9J73 - chain A; structure by electron microscopy, 3.50 A resolution.

Chain A:
Molecule: Solute carrier family 22 member 12
Source organism: Rattus norvegicus
UniProt: Q3ZAV1 (S22AC_RAT); residues 1-553 here = UniProt positions 1-553
Amino-acid sequence (553 residues; row label = number of the first residue in the row):
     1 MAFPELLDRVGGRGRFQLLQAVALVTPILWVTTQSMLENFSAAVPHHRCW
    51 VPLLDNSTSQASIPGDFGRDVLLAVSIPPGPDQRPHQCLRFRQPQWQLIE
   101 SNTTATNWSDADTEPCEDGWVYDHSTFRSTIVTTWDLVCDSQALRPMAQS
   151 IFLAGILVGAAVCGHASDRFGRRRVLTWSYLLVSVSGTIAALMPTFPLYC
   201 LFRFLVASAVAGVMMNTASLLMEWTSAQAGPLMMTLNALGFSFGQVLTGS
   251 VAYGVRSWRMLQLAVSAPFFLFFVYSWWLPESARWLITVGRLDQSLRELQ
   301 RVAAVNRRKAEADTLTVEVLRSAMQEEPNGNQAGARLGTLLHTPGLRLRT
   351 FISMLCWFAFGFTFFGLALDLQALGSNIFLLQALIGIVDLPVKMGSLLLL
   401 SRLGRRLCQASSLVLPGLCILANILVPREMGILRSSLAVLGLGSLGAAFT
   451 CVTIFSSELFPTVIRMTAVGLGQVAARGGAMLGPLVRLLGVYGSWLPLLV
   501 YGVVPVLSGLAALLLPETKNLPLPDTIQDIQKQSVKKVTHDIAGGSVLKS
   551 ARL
Disordered / not traced: 1, 58-67, 100-110, 325-346, 517-553
Differences from the reference sequence: conflict Ser35 (Asn in Q3ZAV1), Phe365 (Tyr in Q3ZAV1)
Disulfide bonds: Cys49-Cys116, Cys88-Cys139
Ligand contacts: Benzbromarone (R75; [3,5-bis(bromanyl)-4-oxidanyl-phenyl]-(2-ethyl-1-benzofuran-3-yl)methanone): Thr32, Ser35, Met36, Leu153, Ile156, Met214, Phe241, Gln245, Phe360, Phe364, Phe365, Phe449, Gln473, Arg477, Ala480
Swiss-Prot annotation at these positions:
  - modified residue: Ser534 (Phosphoserine)
  - glycosylation (N-linked (GlcNAc...) asparagine): Asn56, Asn102, Asn107
Reported in the primary citation:
  - binding site for Benzbromarone: Ser35, Phe241, Gln245, Phe360, Phe364, Phe365, Phe449, Arg477
  - mutagenesis - S35Q, F365Y, Q473H, R477N: decreased binding to Benzbromarone
  - mutagenesis - F241Y, F360Y, F364Y, F449Y: unchanged binding to Benzbromarone
  - specificity-determining residues: Ser35, Phe241, Phe364, Phe365 (by similarity / conservation)
  - disease-associated variants - R90H, V138M: decreased stability (proposed by the authors, not directly observed)
  - mutagenesis - S35Q, D389E, R477N: decreased binding to lesinurad
  - mutagenesis - D389A: increased binding to lesinurad

Overview:
Chain A binds Benzbromarone. The paper reports a binding site for Benzbromarone at Ser35, Phe241 and Gln245
among others; S35Q, F365Y and Q473H, among others, reduce binding to Benzbromarone; 12 substitutions were
tested in all.
Chain A is Solute carrier family 22 member 12 (Rattus norvegicus); the structure, Cryo-EM structure of URAT1
in complex with benzbromarone, was determined by electron microscopy together with 9J72, 9J75 and 9J76 from
the same study.
